Entry 9NEZ (electron microscopy, 3.47 A resolution); this record covers chains B and F of the 8 polymer chains in the assembly.

== Chain B (and F) ==
Protein: Sulfhydrogenase 1 subunit beta
From: Pyrococcus furiosus
Notes: EC 1.12.98.4; chain F of this document is another copy of the same molecule, construct and numbering; everything in this record applies to it too
UniProtKB: Q8U2E5 (HYD1B_PYRFU); residue numbers follow UniProt; this construct covers 1-367
Chain sequence (367 residues; numbered 1 to 367; the number before each row is that of its first residue):
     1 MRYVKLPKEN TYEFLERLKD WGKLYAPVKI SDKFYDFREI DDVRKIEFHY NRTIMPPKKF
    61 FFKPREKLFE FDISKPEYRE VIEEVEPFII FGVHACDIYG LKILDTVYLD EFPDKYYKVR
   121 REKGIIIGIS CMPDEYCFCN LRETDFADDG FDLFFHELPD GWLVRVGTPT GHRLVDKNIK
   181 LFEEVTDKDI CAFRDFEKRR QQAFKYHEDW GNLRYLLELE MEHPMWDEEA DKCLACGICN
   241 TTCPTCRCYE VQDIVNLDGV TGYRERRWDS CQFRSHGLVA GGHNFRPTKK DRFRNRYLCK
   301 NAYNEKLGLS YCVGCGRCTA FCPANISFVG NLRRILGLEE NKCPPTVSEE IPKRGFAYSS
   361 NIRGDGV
Unresolved in the structure: 344-367
Ion coordination: 4Fe-4S cluster Fe site 1: H94, C96, C131, C137, C139; 4Fe-4S cluster Fe site 2: C233, C236, C239, C322; 4Fe-4S cluster Fe site 3: C243, C312, C315, C318; 4Fe-4S cluster Fe site 4: C246, C248, C271, C299
Ligand contacts:
  - FAD (flavin-adenine dinucleotide): L278, V279, A280
  - 4Fe-4S cluster (SF4), molecule 1: N51, R52, H94, A95, C96, C131, M132, P133, C137, F138, C139, T144, G314, C315
  - 4Fe-4S cluster (SF4), molecule 2: F138, C239, C243, P244, T245, R296, K300, C312, V313, G314, C315, G316, R317, C318, F328
  - 4Fe-4S cluster (SF4), molecule 3: C233, L234, A235, C236, G237, I238, C239, Q272, F293, C322, P323, A324, I326
  - 4Fe-4S cluster (SF4), molecule 4: N240, T245, C246, R247, C248, D269, S270, C271, H276, N295, R296, C299, K300

== Chain B / chain F interface ==
Disulfides between the chains: C191(B)-C343(F), C343(B)-C191(F)
Pairs across the interface - 47 pairs, chain B then chain F:
  Y3(B) - Y215(F)
  Y3(B) - E218(F)  hydrogen bond
  Y3(B) - L219(F)
  N140(B) - D209(F)
  E143(B) - E143(F)
  D145(B) - D209(F)
  F146(B) - Y215(F)
  A147(B) - Y215(F)  hydrogen bond (backbone-side chain)
  D148(B) - R214(F)  salt bridge
  D148(B) - Y215(F)  hydrogen bond
  R165(B) - Y215(F)
  I190(B) - L219(F)  hydrophobic
  C191(B) - C343(F)  disulfide
  F193(B) - L216(F)  hydrophobic
  R194(B) - L216(F)
  R194(B) - E220(F)  salt bridge
  R194(B) - I335(F)  hydrogen bond (side chain-backbone)
  R194(B) - L336(F)
  R194(B) - C343(F)  hydrogen bond (side chain-backbone)
  E197(B) - N212(F)
  K198(B) - L338(F)
  Q201(B) - D209(F)
  D209(B) - D145(F)
  D209(B) - Q201(F)
  N212(B) - E197(F)  hydrogen bond
  R214(B) - D148(F)  salt bridge
  Y215(B) - Y3(F)  hydrogen bond (backbone-side chain)
  Y215(B) - F146(F)  hydrophobic
  Y215(B) - A147(F)  hydrogen bond (side chain-backbone)
  Y215(B) - D148(F)  hydrogen bond
  Y215(B) - R165(F)
  L216(B) - F193(F)  hydrophobic
  L216(B) - R194(F)
  E218(B) - M1(F)
  E218(B) - Y3(F)  hydrogen bond
  L219(B) - Y3(F)
  L219(B) - I190(F)  hydrophobic
  E220(B) - R194(F)  salt bridge
  Y303(B) - D148(F)
  K306(B) - K306(F)
  L307(B) - L307(F)
  G308(B) - L307(F)
  I335(B) - R194(F)
  L336(B) - R194(F)  hydrogen bond (backbone-side chain)
  G337(B) - K198(F)
  N341(B) - K198(F)
  C343(B) - C191(F)  disulfide
Also at the interface, not in a pair above, chain B (37 interface residues in all): M1, Y99, D195, G211, E305
Also at the interface, not in a pair above, chain F (36 interface residues in all): N140, D187, D195, G211, Y303, E305, G308

== Overview ==
Chain B and chain F form an interface of 37 and 36 residues respectively, with 2 disulfide bonds, 11 hydrogen
bonds and 4 salt bridges. Among the polar pairs are D148(B)-R214(F), R194(B)-E220(F) and Y3(B)-E218(F). Chain
B binds 4 copies of 4Fe-4S cluster and flavin-adenine dinucleotide.
Both chains are Sulfhydrogenase 1 subunit beta (Pyrococcus furiosus). Entry 9NEZ (Structure of the Pyrococcus
furiosus SHI complex) was determined by electron microscopy (same publication as 9E15, 9E1J and 9NF0).
